Entry 8QCB (electron microscopy, 2.80 A resolution); this record covers chains A and B of the 5 polymer chains in the assembly.

# Chain A
Protein: Antiviral helicase SKI2
Source organism: Saccharomyces cerevisiae
Notes: EC 3.6.4.13
UniProt: P35207 (SKI2_YEAST); numbering as in UniProt (aligned over 1-1287)
Amino-acid sequence (1287 residues; row label = number of the first residue in the row):
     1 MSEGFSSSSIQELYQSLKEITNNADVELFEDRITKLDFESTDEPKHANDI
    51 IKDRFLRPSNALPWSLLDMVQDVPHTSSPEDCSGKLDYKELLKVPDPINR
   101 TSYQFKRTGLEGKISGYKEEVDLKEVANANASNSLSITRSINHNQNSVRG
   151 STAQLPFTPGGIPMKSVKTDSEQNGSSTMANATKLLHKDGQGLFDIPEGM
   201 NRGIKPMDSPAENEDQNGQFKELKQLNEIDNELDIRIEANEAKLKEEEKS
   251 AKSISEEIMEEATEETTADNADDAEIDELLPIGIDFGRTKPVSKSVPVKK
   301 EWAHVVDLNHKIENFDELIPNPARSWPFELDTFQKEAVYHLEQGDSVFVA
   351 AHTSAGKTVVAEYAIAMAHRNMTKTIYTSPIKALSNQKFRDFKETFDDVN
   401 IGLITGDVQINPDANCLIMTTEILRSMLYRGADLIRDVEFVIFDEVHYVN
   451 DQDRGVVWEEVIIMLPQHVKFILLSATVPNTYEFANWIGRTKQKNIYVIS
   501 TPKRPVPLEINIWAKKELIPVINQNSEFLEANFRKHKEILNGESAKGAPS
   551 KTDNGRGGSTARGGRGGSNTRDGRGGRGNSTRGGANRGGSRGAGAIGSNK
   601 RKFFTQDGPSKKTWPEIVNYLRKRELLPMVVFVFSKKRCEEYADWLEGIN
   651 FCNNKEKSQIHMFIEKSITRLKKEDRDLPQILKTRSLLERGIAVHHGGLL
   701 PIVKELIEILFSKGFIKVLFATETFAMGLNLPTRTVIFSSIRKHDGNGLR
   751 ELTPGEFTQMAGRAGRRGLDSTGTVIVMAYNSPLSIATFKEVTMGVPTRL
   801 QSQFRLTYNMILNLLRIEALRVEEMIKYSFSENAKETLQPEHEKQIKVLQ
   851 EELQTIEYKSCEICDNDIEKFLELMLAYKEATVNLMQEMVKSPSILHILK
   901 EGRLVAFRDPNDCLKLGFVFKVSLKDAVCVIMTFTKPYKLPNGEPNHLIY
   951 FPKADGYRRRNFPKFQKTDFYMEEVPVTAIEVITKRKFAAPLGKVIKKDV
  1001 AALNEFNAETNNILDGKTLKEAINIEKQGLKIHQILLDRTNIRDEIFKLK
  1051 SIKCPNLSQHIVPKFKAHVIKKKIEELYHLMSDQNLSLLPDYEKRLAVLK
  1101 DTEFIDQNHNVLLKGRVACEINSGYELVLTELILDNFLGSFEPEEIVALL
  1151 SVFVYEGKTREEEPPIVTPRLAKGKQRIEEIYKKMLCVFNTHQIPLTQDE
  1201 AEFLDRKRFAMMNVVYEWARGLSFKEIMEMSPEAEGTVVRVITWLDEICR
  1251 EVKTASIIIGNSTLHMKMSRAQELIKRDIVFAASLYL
Unresolved in the structure: 1-7, 23-27, 39-44, 75-86, 103-186, 208-1287
Swiss-Prot annotation at these positions:
  - region: Arg556 to Arg577 (RNA-binding RGG-box)
  - motif: Asp444 to His447 (DEVH box)
  - binding site (ATP): Ala351 to Thr358
  - modified residue: Ser209 (Phosphoserine)

# Chain B
Protein: Superkiller protein 3
Source organism: Saccharomyces cerevisiae
UniProt: P17883 (SKI3_YEAST); numbering as in UniProt (aligned over 1-1432)
Amino-acid sequence (1436 residues; each row starts with the number of its first residue; numbers below 1 keep their minus sign (Gly-3 is residue -3)):
    -3 GPDSMSDIKQLLKEAKQELTNRDYEETIEISEKVLKLDPDNYFAHIFLGK
    47 ALSSLPASNNVSSNRNLERATNHYVSAAKLVPDNLLAWKGLFLLFRTTEV
    97 VPDILSYDEYFDLCGQYADALLKQEQSQVELINDIKLLKKTHPDCQKAFY
   147 QHLKPGSLMAETIGRHLSTPQDALLNLIKILSNIETTEIGKTLSQNRLKL
   197 KASDPDYQIKLNSFSWEIIKNSEIDQLYNQLVNILADDQKRSEIENQWLE
   247 YRIKVLKSMPLDVKKDFFTKVKEMVEDMVLVNHQSLLAWQKYFEWTDYED
   297 LDNMDAPLIIKYFKKFPKDPLAMILYSWLSSKLSKYDIKSLESANKPPEG
   347 HKKTEKETDIKDVDETNEDEVKDRVEDEVKDRVEDEVKDQDEEAKEDEEE
   397 DLDDIEIGLLEEEVVTVLTENIVKCKNNILAHRILCQYYLLTKEYEAALP
   447 YIKNGISLIAYNIKDLGVHLPLTKREFSLDLATVYTYVDAPKDHNAALKL
   497 YDNILSGDFSNIQAKMGKGIIFIERKNWKDAMTLLTQVHEQSPNNLEVLS
   547 ELSWSKAHMGYMDEALAGLDTVIKGIKGMDLRSIDFRALNLWRQAKVYIM
   597 KHASINDAKQENVKCAFKLLIQSIKILDTFAPGFSTLGDIYCHYYKDHLR
   647 AFKCYFKAFDLDAGDYTAAKYITETYASKPNWQAASSIASRLIKGEKAKA
   697 ELRSNNWPFRVVGIAHLEKQEESDSIEWFQSALRVDPNDVESWVGLGQAY
   747 HACGRIEASIKVFDKAIQLRPSHTFAQYFKAISLCDVGEYLESLDILEKV
   797 CQEAATEESFQIGLVEVLMRCSLDLYSQGFLLKSVSIAKDTIERIKIIIS
   847 ELKCENQQVWIYLSQVLRLFIWIESKVDTLPVESLVSIFENSQFSGSEEI
   897 DSVDNIKIDTLLDSTTDDNVSIACKFLILASKYSVSDQKFTDIAGTVRAS
   947 YWYNIGISELTAFITLKEPQYRDAAIFAFKKSIQLQSNTSETWIGLGIAT
   997 MDINFRVSQHCFIKATALEPKATNTWFNLAMLGLKKKDTEFAQQVLNKLQ
  1047 SLAPQDSSPWLGMALILEEQGDIIGSSKLFAHSFILSNGRSKAAQFMYAK
  1097 NVLENHINNGDDERDIETVEKLTTASIALEQFFKKSPDSQFALQCALLTL
  1147 ERLHHYENANELANRLIGILEKKFEKTQDERELFNFAIIKGQFARIHLGL
  1197 GNFELSIENADLSQGIISESSDEKSMKTKISNHICLGLSYFFLNDFDQTL
  1247 NQFQELLSISKDSKHLVVLIAKVLYDVGESDTKEIALQELTEYIATSGAD
  1297 LLVTLTIAAMSILDDKREDLSIILEELKALPLSKQIIDKHKDAPYLIEEI
  1347 TKRLYRNDTGKQVWQRSAYFFPNNLKVWERLDKNIQRRIASNGQNKVTAE
  1397 EMSKLYCESKNLRSIQRGMFLCPWNVTAVKALNECF
Unresolved in the structure: -3 to 780, 932-939
Differences from the reference sequence: expression tag (-3 to 0)

# Interface between chain A and chain B
Residue-residue contacts - 144 pairs, chain A then chain B:
  Ile10(A) with Trp1420(B); Val1422(B), hydrophobic; Val1425(B), hydrophobic
  Leu13(A) with Val1422(B), hydrophobic; Lys1426(B)
  Tyr14(A) with Met1415(B); Pro1419(B), hydrogen bond (side chain-backbone); Val1425(B), hydrophobic
  Ser16(A) with Asn1429(B)
  Leu17(A) with Val1425(B), hydrophobic; Leu1428(B), hydrophobic
  Ile20(A) with Phe1432(B), hydrophobic
  Phe29(A) with Leu1408(B), hydrophobic; Arg1409(B)
  Glu30(A) with Leu1408(B)
  Asp31(A) with Asn1407(B), hydrogen bond; Leu1408(B), hydrogen bond (side chain-backbone); Arg1409(B), hydrogen bond (side chain-backbone)
  Arg32(A) with Asn1407(B); Leu1408(B), hydrogen bond (backbone-backbone)
  Ile33(A) with Lys1406(B); Asn1407(B)
  Thr34(A) with Lys1406(B), hydrogen bond (backbone-backbone); Ile1411(B); Ala1427(B), hydrogen bond (side chain-backbone); Glu1430(B); Cys1431(B)
  Lys35(A) with Glu1430(B)
  Leu36(A) with Thr1423(B); Lys1426(B); Ala1427(B); Glu1430(B)
  Phe38(A) with Cys1403(B); Glu1404(B); Lys1406(B); Thr1423(B)
  Ala47(A) with Glu1345(B); Arg1349(B)
  Asn48(A) with Leu1309(B); Arg1349(B), hydrogen bond
  Ile50(A) with Tyr1341(B)
  Ile51(A) with Ala1305(B), hydrophobic; Ile1308(B), hydrophobic
  Arg54(A) with Asp1338(B), salt bridge; Tyr1341(B)
  Phe55(A) with Lys1268(B); Ala1305(B), hydrophobic
  Leu56(A) with Lys1268(B); Tyr1271(B), hydrophobic; Ala1305(B); Met1306(B); Leu1309(B), hydrophobic
  Arg57(A) with Lys1268(B)
  Pro58(A) with Asp1272(B)
  Asn60(A) with Leu1194(B), hydrogen bond (side chain-backbone); Gly1195(B); Gly1197(B); Phe1199(B)
  Ala61(A) with Tyr1152(B)
  Leu62(A) with His1150(B); Leu1234(B), hydrophobic
  Pro63(A) with Glu1109(B)
  Trp64(A) with Asp1107(B); Asp1108(B); Glu1109(B), hydrogen bond (backbone-side chain); Thr1114(B); Leu1118(B), hydrophobic; Arg1148(B), hydrogen bond (side chain-backbone)
  Ser65(A) with His1261(B)
  Leu66(A) with Leu1262(B), hydrophobic; Leu1265(B), hydrophobic
  Leu67(A) with Glu1147(B); Arg1148(B)
  Asp68(A) with Ile1103(B); Asn1104(B); Gly1106(B); Arg1148(B), salt bridge
  Met69(A) with Lys1223(B); Ser1259(B)
  Val70(A) with Arg1191(B); Lys1223(B); Ser1227(B)
  Gln71(A) with Leu1144(B); Glu1147(B), hydrogen bond; Arg1148(B), hydrogen bond; Arg1191(B); Lys1223(B)
  Asp72(A) with Leu1144(B)
  Val73(A) with Ile1103(B)
  Pro74(A) with Phe1137(B); Gln1140(B); Cys1141(B), hydrophobic
  Tyr88(A) with Leu1030(B)
  Lys89(A) with Phe959(B); Ile960(B)
  Leu91(A) with Phe1023(B); Met1027(B), hydrophobic; Leu1057(B), hydrophobic; Leu1061(B), hydrophobic; Ala1089(B), hydrophobic
  Leu92(A) with Met997(B), hydrophobic; Asn1024(B); Met1027(B), hydrophobic
  Lys93(A) with Ile994(B)
  Pro95(A) with Tyr949(B); Glu987(B)
  Asp96(A) with Tyr949(B), hydrogen bond (backbone-side chain)
  Pro97(A) with Arg864(B); Tyr949(B), hydrophobic; Asn950(B)
  Ile98(A) with Tyr949(B), hydrophobic; Asn950(B), hydrogen bond (backbone-side chain); Glu987(B)
  Asn99(A) with Ile857(B)
  Arg100(A) with Thr942(B), hydrogen bond (side chain-backbone); Ser946(B); Gln982(B), hydrogen bond
  Thr101(A) with Gln853(B); Gln854(B)
  Ser102(A) with Gln854(B)
  Leu193(A) with His1006(B)
  Phe194(A) with His1006(B), hydrogen bond (backbone-side chain); Ile1009(B), hydrophobic
  Asp195(A) with Gln1005(B)
  Pro197(A) with Ile1009(B); Trp1022(B), hydrophobic; Phe1037(B), hydrophobic
  Glu198(A) with Trp1022(B)
  Met200(A) with Phe1037(B), hydrophobic; Gln1040(B); Val1041(B), hydrophobic
  Arg202(A) with Asp1034(B), salt bridge; Glu1036(B), salt bridge; Phe1037(B)
  Gly203(A) with Gln1005(B); Phe1037(B)
  Ile204(A) with Phe1001(B), hydrophobic; Gln1005(B); Gly1029(B); Asp1034(B)
  Lys205(A) with Asp1034(B), hydrogen bond (backbone-side chain)
  Pro206(A) with Lys1032(B)
  Met207(A) with Lys1032(B), hydrogen bond (backbone-backbone); Lys1033(B)
Other interface residues (no listed pair), chain A (70 interface residues in all): Ser8, Lys52, Ser59, Val94, Gly192, Ile196
Other interface residues (no listed pair), chain B (122 interface residues in all): Tyr858, Gln861, Val943, Ala945, Ile953, Thr957, Thr985, Ile990, Gly991, Asp998, Arg1002, Val1003, Lys1010, Asn1020, Leu1025, Lys1031, Glu1100, Asn1105, Arg1110, Val1115, Ile1226, Ile1230, Phe1237, Phe1238, Val1269, Leu1301, Thr1302, Leu1342, Asn1421

# In short
70 residues of chain A face 122 of chain B across their interface, with 20 hydrogen bonds and 4 salt bridges.
Among the polar pairs are Arg54(A)-Asp1338(B), Asp68(A)-Arg1148(B) and Arg202(A)-Asp1034(B). UniProt lists 8
ATP-binding residues on chain A.
Chain A is Antiviral helicase SKI2 and chain B is Superkiller protein 3, both from Saccharomyces cerevisiae;
the structure, CryoEM structure of a S. Cerevisiae Ski2387 complex in the open state, was determined by
electron microscopy together with 8QCF, 8Q9T and 8QCA from the same study.
